3P27 - chain A; structure by X-ray diffraction, 2.95 A resolution.

== Chain A ==
Molecule: Elongation factor 1 alpha-like protein
Organism: Saccharomyces cerevisiae
Reference sequence: P32769 (HBS1_YEAST); residues 135-611 here = UniProt positions 135-611
Chain sequence (483 residues; row label = number of the first residue in the row):
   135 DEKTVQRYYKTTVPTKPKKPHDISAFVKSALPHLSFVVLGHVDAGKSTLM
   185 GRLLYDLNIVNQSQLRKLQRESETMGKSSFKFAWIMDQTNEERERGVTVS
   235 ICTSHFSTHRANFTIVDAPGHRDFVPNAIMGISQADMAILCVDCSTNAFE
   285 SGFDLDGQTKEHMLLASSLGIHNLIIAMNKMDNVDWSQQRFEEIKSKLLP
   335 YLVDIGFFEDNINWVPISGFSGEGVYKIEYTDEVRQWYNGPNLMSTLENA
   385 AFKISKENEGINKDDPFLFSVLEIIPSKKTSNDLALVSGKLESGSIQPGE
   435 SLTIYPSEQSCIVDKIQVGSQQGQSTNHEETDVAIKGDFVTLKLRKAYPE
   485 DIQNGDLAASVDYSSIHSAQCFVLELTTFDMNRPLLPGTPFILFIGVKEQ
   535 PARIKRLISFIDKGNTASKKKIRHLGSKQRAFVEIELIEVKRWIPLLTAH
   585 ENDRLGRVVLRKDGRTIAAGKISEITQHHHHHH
Disordered / not traced: 135-138, 205-217, 224-230, 255-258, 281-286, 413-417, 457-461, 612-617
Modified positions: Mse184, Mse220, Mse264, Mse271, Mse297, Mse312, Mse315, Mse378, Mse515 (selenomethionine; parent Met); Mse209 (selenomethionine)
Sequence notes: expression tag (612-617)
Ligand contacts: GDP (guanosine-5'-diphosphate): His175, Val176, Asp177, Ala178, Gly179, Lys180, Ser181, Thr182, Asn313, Lys314, Asp316, Asn317, Ile351, Ser352, Gly353, Phe354
Curated features (UniProtKB/Swiss-Prot):
  - region: Gly174 to Ser181 (G1), Gly230 to Ser234 (G2), Asp251 to Gly254 (G3), Asn313 to Asp316 (G4), Ser352 to Phe354 (G5)
  - binding site (GTP): Gly174 to Ser181, Asn313 to Asp316, Ser352 to Phe354
  - mutagenesis: Val176 (V176G: Loss of function. Abolished GTP-binding and ability to trigger the No-Go Decay (NGD) pathway and promote degradation of non-functional rRNAs), Lys180 (K180A: Abolished GTP-binding and ability to trigger the No-Go Decay (NGD) pathway and promote degradation of non-functional rRNAs), His255 (H255E: Loss of function. Abolished GTP-binding and ability to trigger the No-Go Decay (NGD) pathway and promote degradation of non-functional rRNAs), Arg517 (R517E: Abolished ability to trigger the No-Go Decay (NGD) pathway, without affecting the ability to promote degradation of non-functional rRNAs), Leu520 (L520R: Abolished ability to trigger the No-Go Decay (NGD) pathway, without affecting the ability to promote degradation of non-functional rRNAs), Arg557 to His558 (Abolished ability to trigger the No-Go Decay (NGD) pathway, without affecting the ability to promote degradation of non-functional rRNAs)
What the authors report for this chain:
  - binding site for GDP: Val176 to Thr182, Lys314, Phe354
  - conformationally variable residues (loop rearrangement, order/disorder transition): Ala217 to Glu228, Asp251 to Phe258
  - mutagenesis - V176G, K180A, H255E: abolished binding to guanine nucleotides
  - mutagenesis - V176G (Tm change 8.8 degC): decreased stability
  - mutagenesis - V176G, K180A, H255E: decreased growth in response to rps28AAhbsIA strain
  - mutagenesis - L520R: decreased growth

== Summary ==
Chain A binds GDP. From UniProt: 15 GTP-binding residues and 7 mutagenesis sites. The paper reports a binding
site for GDP at Val176, Lys314 and Phe354; V176G, K180A and H255E abolish binding to guanine nucleotides.
Chain A is Elongation factor 1 alpha-like protein (Saccharomyces cerevisiae); the structure, Crystal structure
of S. cerevisiae Hbs1 protein (GDP-bound form), a translational GTPase involved in RNA quality ..., was
determined by X-ray diffraction, deposited together with 3P26.
